Entry 7ER0 (X-ray diffraction, 2.18 A resolution); this record covers chains A and B.

[Chain A (and B)]
Name: capsid P domain
Organism: Norovirus GI.3
Notes: chain B of this document is another copy of the same molecule, construct and numbering; everything in this record applies to it too
Chain sequence (327 residues; each row starts with the number of its first residue):
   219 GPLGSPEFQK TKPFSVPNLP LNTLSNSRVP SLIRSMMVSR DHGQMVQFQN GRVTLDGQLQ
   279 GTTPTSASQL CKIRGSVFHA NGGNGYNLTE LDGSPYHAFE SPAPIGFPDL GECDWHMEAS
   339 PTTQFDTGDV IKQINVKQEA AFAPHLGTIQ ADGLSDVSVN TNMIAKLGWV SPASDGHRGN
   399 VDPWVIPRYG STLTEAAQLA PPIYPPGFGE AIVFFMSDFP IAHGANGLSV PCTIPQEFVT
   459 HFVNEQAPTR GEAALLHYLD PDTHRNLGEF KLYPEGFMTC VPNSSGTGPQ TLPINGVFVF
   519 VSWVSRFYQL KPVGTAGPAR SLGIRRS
Disordered / not traced: 219-230, 534-545 (chain B: 219-229, 409-412, 534-545)
What the authors report for this chain:
  - conformationally variable residues (order/disorder transition): Ser409 to Ala415

[Chain A / chain B interface]
Pairs across the interface (68; chain A residue first):
  Pro235(A) - Asn462(B)
  Asn236(A) - Asn462(B)  hydrogen bond (backbone-side chain)
  Leu237(A) - Thr458(B)
  Leu237(A) - Val461(B)  hydrophobic
  Leu237(A) - Asn462(B)
  Thr241(A) - Thr283(B)
  Thr241(A) - Ser284(B)
  Ser243(A) - Ser284(B)
  Ser243(A) - Ser286(B)  hydrogen bond
  Pro248(A) - Ser286(B)
  Pro248(A) - Lys290(B)  hydrogen bond (backbone-side chain)
  Ser249(A) - Ser286(B)
  Leu250(A) - Gln287(B)
  Thr283(A) - Thr241(B)
  Ser284(A) - Thr241(B)
  Ser284(A) - Ser243(B)
  Ser284(A) - Glu455(B)  hydrogen bond
  Ala285(A) - Ser286(B)
  Ser286(A) - Ser243(B)  hydrogen bond
  Ser286(A) - Pro248(B)
  Ser286(A) - Ser249(B)
  Ser286(A) - Ala285(B)
  Gln287(A) - Leu250(B)
  Lys290(A) - Pro248(B)  hydrogen bond (side chain-backbone)
  Glu336(A) - Gly386(B)
  Glu336(A) - Trp387(B)
  Ser338(A) - Pro438(B)
  Thr340(A) - Leu446(B)
  Thr341(A) - Leu446(B)
  Gln342(A) - Gly445(B)
  Gln342(A) - Leu446(B)
  Phe343(A) - Pro438(B)
  Phe343(A) - Ile439(B)
  Phe343(A) - Ala440(B)
  Phe343(A) - His441(B)  hydrogen bond (backbone-backbone)
  Phe343(A) - Leu446(B)  hydrophobic
  Asp344(A) - Ala440(B)
  Asp344(A) - His441(B)  salt bridge
  Gly346(A) - Trp387(B)
  Ile349(A) - Trp387(B)  hydrophobic
  Lys384(A) - Pro438(B)
  Leu385(A) - Lys384(B)  hydrogen bond (backbone-side chain)
  Gly386(A) - Glu336(B)
  Gly386(A) - Lys384(B)
  Trp387(A) - Glu336(B)
  Trp387(A) - Gly346(B)
  Pro438(A) - Ser338(B)
  Pro438(A) - Phe343(B)
  Ile439(A) - Phe343(B)
  Ala440(A) - Phe343(B)
  Ala440(A) - Asp344(B)
  Ala440(A) - Thr345(B)
  His441(A) - Phe343(B)  hydrogen bond (backbone-backbone)
  His441(A) - Asp344(B)
  Gly445(A) - Gln342(B)
  Leu446(A) - Pro339(B)
  Leu446(A) - Thr340(B)
  Leu446(A) - Thr341(B)
  Leu446(A) - Gln342(B)
  Leu446(A) - Phe343(B)  hydrophobic
  Glu455(A) - Ser284(B)  hydrogen bond
  Thr458(A) - Leu237(B)
  His459(A) - Asn462(B)
  Val461(A) - Leu237(B)  hydrophobic
  Asn462(A) - Pro235(B)
  Asn462(A) - Asn236(B)  hydrogen bond (side chain-backbone)
  Asn462(A) - Leu237(B)
  Asn462(A) - His459(B)
Interface residues without a listed pair, chain A (45 interface residues in all): Asn240, Leu242, Leu309, Asp310, Pro339, Thr345, Asp436
Interface residues without a listed pair, chain B (45 interface residues in all): Asn240, Leu242, Leu309, Asp310, Ile349, Asp436, Phe437

[Overview]
The chain A/chain B interface involves 45 residues from each chain; the contacts include 11 hydrogen bonds and
1 salt bridge. Polar contacts include Asp344(A)-His441(B), Asn236(A)-Asn462(B) and Ser243(A)-Ser286(B). From
the paper: conformational variability at Ser409(A).
Chain A and chain B are both capsid P domain (Norovirus GI.3); the structure, Crystal structure of capsid P
domain of norovirus GI.3 VA115, was determined by X-ray diffraction (same publication as 7ER1, 7EQS, 7EQT and
7EQW).
